PDB entry 4A6P | X-ray diffraction, 1.50 A resolution | chain A

Chain A:
Name: DNA repair and recombination protein rada
From: Pyrococcus furiosus
Notes: fragment: c-terminal atpase domain, residues 108-288 and 301-349
Reference sequence: O74036 (RADA_PYRFU); numbering as in UniProt; present here: 108-288, 301-349
Sequence (231 residues; row label = number of the first residue in the row; note: 12 numbers in that range are skipped by the numbering (no residue carries them; nothing is unmodelled there)):
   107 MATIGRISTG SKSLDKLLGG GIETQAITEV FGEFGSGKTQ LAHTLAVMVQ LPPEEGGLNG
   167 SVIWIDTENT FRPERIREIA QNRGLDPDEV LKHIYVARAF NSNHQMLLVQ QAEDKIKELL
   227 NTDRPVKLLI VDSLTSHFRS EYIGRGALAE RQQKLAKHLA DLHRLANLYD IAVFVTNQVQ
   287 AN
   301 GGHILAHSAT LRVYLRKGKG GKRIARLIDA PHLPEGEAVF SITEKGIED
Unresolved in the structure: 107, 286-288, 301-303, 319-320, 331-333
Construct notes: expression tag (107); cloning artifact (288)
What the authors report for this chain:
  - conformationally variable residues (side-chain flip): F140
  - catalytic residues: E174 (proposed by the authors, not directly observed)

Overview:
The paper reports the catalytic residue E174; conformational variability at F140.
Chain A is DNA repair and recombination protein rada (Pyrococcus furiosus); the structure, RadA C-terminal
ATPase domain from Pyrococcus furiosus, was determined by X-ray diffraction together with 4D6P, 4UQO, 4B2P and
4A6X from the same study.
